1T1Y - chains A and B of the 3 polymer chains in the assembly; structure by X-ray diffraction, 2.00 A resolution.

== Chain A ==
Name: HLA class I histocompatibility antigen, A-2 alpha chain
From: Homo sapiens
Reference sequence: P01892 (1A02_HUMAN); residues 1-275 here correspond to UniProt positions 25-299 (UniProt number = residue number + 24)
Chain sequence (275 residues; each row starts with the number of its first residue):
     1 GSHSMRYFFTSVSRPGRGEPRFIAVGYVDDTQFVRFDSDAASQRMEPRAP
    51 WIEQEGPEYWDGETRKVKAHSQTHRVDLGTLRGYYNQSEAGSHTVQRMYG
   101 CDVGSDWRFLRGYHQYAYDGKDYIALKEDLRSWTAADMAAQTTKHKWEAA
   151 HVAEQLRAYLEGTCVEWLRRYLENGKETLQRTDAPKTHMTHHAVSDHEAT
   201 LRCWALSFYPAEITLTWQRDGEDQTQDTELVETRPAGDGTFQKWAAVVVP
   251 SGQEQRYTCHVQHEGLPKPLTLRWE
Cystine bridges: Cys101-Cys164, Cys203-Cys259

== Chain B ==
Name: Beta-2-microglobulin
From: Homo sapiens
Reference sequence: P01884 (B2MG_HUMAN); residues 1-99 here correspond to UniProt positions 21-119 (UniProt number = residue number + 20)
Chain sequence (99 residues; each row starts with the number of its first residue):
     1 IQRTPKIQVYSRHPAENGKSNFLNCYVSGFHPSDIEVDLLKNGERIEKVE
    51 HSDLSFSKDWSFYLLYYTEFTPTEKDEYACRVNHVTLSQPKIVKWDRDM
Cystine bridges: Cys25-Cys80

== Chain A / chain B interface ==
Pairs across the interface (53; chain A residue first):
  Phe8(A) - Phe56(B)  hydrophobic
  Phe9(A) - Phe56(B)
  Thr10(A) - Leu54(B)
  Thr10(A) - Phe56(B)
  Thr10(A) - Phe62(B)
  Val12(A) - Ser33(B)
  Ile23(A) - Leu54(B)
  Val25(A) - Asp53(B)
  Val25(A) - Leu54(B)
  Val25(A) - Ser55(B)
  Tyr27(A) - Ser55(B)
  Tyr27(A) - Tyr63(B)
  Gln32(A) - Asp53(B)  hydrogen bond
  Arg35(A) - Asp53(B)  salt bridge
  Arg48(A) - Asp53(B)  salt bridge
  Gln96(A) - His31(B)  hydrogen bond
  Gln96(A) - Phe56(B)
  Gln96(A) - Trp60(B)  hydrogen bond (side chain-backbone)
  Gln96(A) - Phe62(B)
  Arg97(A) - Phe56(B)
  Gln115(A) - Trp60(B)
  Tyr116(A) - Trp60(B)
  Ala117(A) - Trp60(B)  hydrophobic
  Asp119(A) - Ile1(B)  hydrogen bond (backbone-backbone)
  Asp119(A) - His31(B)
  Gly120(A) - Ile1(B)
  Gly120(A) - His31(B)  hydrogen bond (backbone-side chain)
  Gly120(A) - Trp60(B)
  Lys121(A) - Ile1(B)
  Asp122(A) - Trp60(B)  hydrogen bond
  His192(A) - Asp98(B)
  Arg202(A) - Asp98(B)  hydrogen bond (side chain-backbone)
  Trp204(A) - Asp98(B)
  Trp204(A) - Met99(B)
  Val231(A) - Gln8(B)
  Glu232(A) - Gln8(B)  hydrogen bond (backbone-side chain)
  Thr233(A) - Tyr26(B)
  Arg234(A) - Gln8(B)  hydrogen bond
  Arg234(A) - Tyr10(B)
  Arg234(A) - Met99(B)  hydrogen bond (side chain-backbone)
  Pro235(A) - Tyr10(B)  hydrogen bond (backbone-side chain)
  Pro235(A) - Asn24(B)
  Pro235(A) - Tyr26(B)
  Pro235(A) - Leu65(B)  hydrophobic
  Ala236(A) - Arg12(B)  hydrogen bond (backbone-side chain)
  Ala236(A) - Asn24(B)  hydrogen bond (backbone-side chain)
  Gly237(A) - Arg12(B)
  Gly237(A) - Leu65(B)
  Asp238(A) - Arg12(B)
  Gln242(A) - Tyr10(B)
  Gln242(A) - Ser11(B)
  Gln242(A) - Arg12(B)  hydrogen bond (side chain-backbone)
  Trp244(A) - Met99(B)  hydrogen bond (side chain-backbone)
Interface residues without a listed pair, chain A (35 interface residues in all): Thr94, Met98, Tyr113
Interface residues without a listed pair, chain B (23 interface residues in all): Lys6, Asp34, Lys58, Asp59

== In short ==
Chain A and chain B form an interface of 35 and 23 residues respectively, with 15 hydrogen bonds and 2 salt
bridges. Polar contacts include Arg35(A)-Asp53(B), Arg48(A)-Asp53(B) and Gln32(A)-Asp53(B).
Chain A is HLA class I histocompatibility antigen, A-2 alpha chain and chain B is Beta-2-microglobulin, both
from Homo sapiens; the structure, Structural basis for degenerate recognition of HIV peptide variants by
cytotoxic lymphocyte, variant SL9-5V, was determined by X-ray diffraction, deposited together with 1S8D, 1T1W,
1T1X, 1T1Z, 1T20, 1T21 and 1T22.
